1ESN - chains A and B; structure by X-ray diffraction, 2.60 A resolution.

[Chain A (and B)]
Name: Pantothenate kinase
Source organism: Escherichia coli
Notes: EC 2.7.1.33; chain B of this document is another copy of the same molecule, construct and numbering; everything in this record applies to it too
UniProtKB: P0A6I3 (COAA_ECOLI); numbering as in UniProt (aligned over 1-316)
Amino-acid sequence (316 residues; row label = number of the first residue in the row):
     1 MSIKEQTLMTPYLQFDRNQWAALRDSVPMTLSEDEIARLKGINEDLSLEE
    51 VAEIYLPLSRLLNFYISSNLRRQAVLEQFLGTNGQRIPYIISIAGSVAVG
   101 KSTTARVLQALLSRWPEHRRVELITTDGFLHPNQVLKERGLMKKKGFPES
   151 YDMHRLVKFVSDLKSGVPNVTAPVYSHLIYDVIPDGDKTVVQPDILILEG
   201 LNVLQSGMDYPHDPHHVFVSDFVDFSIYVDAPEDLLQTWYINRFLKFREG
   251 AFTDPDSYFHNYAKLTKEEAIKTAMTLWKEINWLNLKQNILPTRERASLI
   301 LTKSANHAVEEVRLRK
Disordered / not traced: 1-5 (chain B: 1-7)
Sequence notes: modified residue (9, 29, 142, 153, 208, 275)
Modified / non-standard residues: Mse1 (selenomethionine); Mse9, Mse29, Mse142, Mse153, Mse208, Mse275 (selenomethionine; parent Met)
Ion coordination: Mg2+: Ser102 (together with AMP-PNP)
Small-molecule neighbours: AMP-PNP (ANP; phosphoaminophosphonic acid-adenylate ester): Asn43, Asp45, Leu46, Tyr55, Ser96, Val97, Ala98, Val99, Gly100, Lys101, Ser102, Thr103, Glu199, Leu201, Arg243, Lys303, Asn306, His307
UniProt features mapped onto this chain:
  - binding site (ATP): Gly95 to Ser102

[How chain A and chain B interact]
Pairs across the interface (71):
  Mse9(A) - Ser165(B)
  Thr10(A) - Ser165(B)
  Pro11(A) - Ser161(B)
  Pro11(A) - Lys164(B)
  Pro11(A) - Ser165(B)
  Pro11(A) - Phe222(B)  hydrophobic
  Leu13(A) - Gln85(B)
  Leu23(A) - Phe79(B)
  Arg24(A) - Phe79(B)
  Asp25(A) - Phe79(B)
  Pro57(A) - Phe79(B)
  Leu61(A) - Leu80(B)  hydrophobic
  Phe64(A) - Val75(B)  hydrophobic
  Phe64(A) - Leu76(B)  hydrophobic
  Phe64(A) - Phe79(B)  hydrophobic
  Tyr65(A) - Arg72(B)
  Tyr65(A) - Leu76(B)
  Ser68(A) - Ser68(B)
  Ser68(A) - Arg72(B)
  Arg71(A) - Arg71(B)
  Arg72(A) - Tyr65(B)
  Arg72(A) - Ser68(B)
  Val75(A) - Phe64(B)  hydrophobic
  Leu76(A) - Phe64(B)  hydrophobic
  Leu76(A) - Tyr65(B)
  Phe79(A) - Leu23(B)
  Phe79(A) - Ser26(B)
  Phe79(A) - Arg60(B)
  Phe79(A) - Phe64(B)  hydrophobic
  Ser161(A) - Pro11(B)
  Lys164(A) - Pro11(B)
  Lys164(A) - Lys316(B)
  Ser165(A) - Mse9(B)
  Ser165(A) - Thr10(B)
  Ser165(A) - Pro11(B)
  Ser165(A) - Lys316(B)  hydrogen bond (backbone-side chain)
  Ser206(A) - Phe218(B)
  Gly207(A) - Mse208(B)
  Mse208(A) - Gly207(B)
  Mse208(A) - Mse208(B)
  Mse208(A) - Pro214(B)  hydrophobic
  Mse208(A) - His215(B)
  Mse208(A) - His216(B)
  Mse208(A) - Phe218(B)
  Pro214(A) - Mse208(B)  hydrophobic
  His215(A) - Mse208(B)
  His216(A) - Mse208(B)
  His216(A) - Pro292(B)
  His216(A) - Arg296(B)
  Val217(A) - Glu295(B)
  Phe218(A) - Ser206(B)
  Phe218(A) - Mse208(B)
  Phe218(A) - Arg296(B)
  Asp221(A) - Arg296(B)  salt bridge
  Asp221(A) - Arg315(B)  hydrogen bond (backbone-side chain)
  Phe222(A) - Pro11(B)  hydrophobic
  Phe222(A) - Arg315(B)
  Pro292(A) - His216(B)
  Glu295(A) - Val217(B)
  Arg296(A) - His216(B)
  Arg296(A) - Val217(B)
  Arg296(A) - Phe218(B)
  Arg296(A) - Asp221(B)  salt bridge
  Leu314(A) - Leu80(B)  hydrophobic
  Arg315(A) - Lys164(B)
  Arg315(A) - Asp221(B)  hydrogen bond (side chain-backbone)
  Arg315(A) - Phe222(B)
  Lys316(A) - Gln85(B)
  Lys316(A) - Ile87(B)
  Lys316(A) - Lys164(B)
  Lys316(A) - Ser165(B)  hydrogen bond (side chain-backbone)
Interface residues without a listed pair, chain A (44 interface residues in all): Phe15, Mse29, Arg60, Leu80, Gln85, Ile87, Gly166, Val167
Interface residues without a listed pair, chain B (42 interface residues in all): Leu13, Phe15, Pro57, Leu61, Thr82, Gly166, Val167

[Overview]
Chain A and chain B form an interface of 44 and 42 residues respectively; the contacts include 4 hydrogen
bonds and 2 salt bridges. Among the polar pairs are Asp221(A)-Arg296(B), Ser165(A)-Lys316(B) and
Asp221(A)-Arg315(B). Chain A binds AMP-PNP.
Both chains are Pantothenate kinase (Escherichia coli). Entry 1ESN (Structural basis for the feedback
regulation of escherichia coli pantothenate kinase by coenzyme A) was determined by X-ray diffraction,
deposited together with 1ESM.
